Entry 8EOL (X-ray diffraction, 2.17 A resolution); this record covers chains A and B.

# Chain A (and B)
Name: Glucosamine-6-phosphate deaminase
Source organism: Shewanella denitrificans OS217
Notes: chain B of this document is another copy of the same molecule, construct and numbering; everything in this record applies to it too
Reference sequence: Q12KP2 (Q12KP2_SHEDO); residues 1-333 here = UniProt positions 1-333
Sequence (333 residues; each row starts with the number of its first residue):
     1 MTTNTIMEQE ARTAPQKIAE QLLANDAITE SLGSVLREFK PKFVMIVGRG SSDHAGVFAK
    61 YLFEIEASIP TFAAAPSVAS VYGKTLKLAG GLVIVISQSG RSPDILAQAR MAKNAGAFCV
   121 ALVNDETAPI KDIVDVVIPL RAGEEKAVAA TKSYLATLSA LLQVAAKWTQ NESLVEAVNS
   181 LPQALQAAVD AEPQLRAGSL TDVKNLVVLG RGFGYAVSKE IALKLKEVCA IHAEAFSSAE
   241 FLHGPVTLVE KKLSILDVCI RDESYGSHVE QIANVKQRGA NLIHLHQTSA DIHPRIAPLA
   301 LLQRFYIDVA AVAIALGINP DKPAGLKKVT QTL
Unresolved in the structure: 1, 49-53, 242-253, 321-333 (chain B: 1-2, 50-53, 242-252, 323-333)
What the authors report for this chain:
  - conformationally variable residues (order/disorder transition): Arg49 to Asp53, Leu242 to Leu253
  - catalytic residues: Glu227 (proposed by the authors, not directly observed)

# How chain A and chain B interact
Contacting residue pairs (58; chain A residue first):
  Lys60(A) - Ala73(B)  hydrogen bond (side chain-backbone)
  Lys60(A) - Ala75(B)
  Tyr61(A) - Ala75(B)  hydrophobic
  Tyr61(A) - Ser77(B)
  Tyr61(A) - Val78(B)  hydrophobic
  Glu64(A) - Val78(B)
  Glu64(A) - Leu86(B)
  Ile65(A) - Tyr82(B)  hydrophobic
  Ile65(A) - Lys84(B)
  Ala67(A) - Lys87(B)
  Ser68(A) - Thr85(B)  hydrogen bond (side chain-backbone)
  Ser68(A) - Leu86(B)
  Ser68(A) - Lys87(B)  hydrogen bond (backbone-backbone)
  Ile69(A) - Lys87(B)
  Pro70(A) - Phe72(B)  hydrophobic
  Pro70(A) - Lys87(B)
  Phe72(A) - Pro70(B)  hydrophobic
  Phe72(A) - Phe72(B)  hydrophobic
  Ala73(A) - Lys60(B)  hydrogen bond (backbone-side chain)
  Ala75(A) - Lys60(B)
  Ala75(A) - Tyr61(B)
  Ser77(A) - Tyr61(B)
  Ser77(A) - Arg211(B)
  Ser77(A) - Gly212(B)
  Val78(A) - Tyr61(B)  hydrophobic
  Val78(A) - Glu64(B)
  Val81(A) - Arg211(B)
  Val81(A) - Glu263(B)
  Val81(A) - Ser264(B)
  Tyr82(A) - Ile65(B)  hydrophobic
  Tyr82(A) - Arg211(B)
  Tyr82(A) - Gly212(B)
  Tyr82(A) - Phe213(B)  hydrogen bond (side chain-backbone)
  Tyr82(A) - Asp262(B)  hydrogen bond
  Tyr82(A) - Glu263(B)
  Tyr82(A) - Ser264(B)
  Lys84(A) - Ile65(B)
  Thr85(A) - Ser68(B)  hydrogen bond (backbone-side chain)
  Leu86(A) - Glu64(B)
  Leu86(A) - Ser68(B)
  Lys87(A) - Ser68(B)  hydrogen bond (backbone-backbone)
  Lys87(A) - Pro70(B)
  Leu88(A) - Pro70(B)  hydrophobic
  Asn205(A) - Asn205(B)
  Asn205(A) - His232(B)
  Arg211(A) - Ser77(B)
  Arg211(A) - Val81(B)
  Arg211(A) - Tyr82(B)
  Gly212(A) - Tyr82(B)
  Phe213(A) - Tyr82(B)  hydrogen bond (backbone-side chain)
  Lys226(A) - Phe236(B)
  Asp262(A) - Tyr82(B)  hydrogen bond
  Glu263(A) - Val81(B)
  Glu263(A) - Tyr82(B)
  Ser264(A) - Val81(B)
  Ser264(A) - Tyr82(B)
  Ser267(A) - Val81(B)
  Arg295(A) - Tyr82(B)
Other interface residues (no listed pair), chain A (35 interface residues in all): Lys42, Phe43, Ala74, Ser80, Phe236
Other interface residues (no listed pair), chain B (39 interface residues in all): Lys42, Phe43, Ala67, Ile69, Thr71, Ala74, Ser80, Leu88, Lys204, Lys226, Glu234, Ser267, Arg295

# In short
The interface between chain A and chain B involves 35 residues on one side and 39 on the other, with 10
hydrogen bonds. Polar pairs include Lys60(A)-Ala73(B), Ser68(A)-Thr85(B) and Tyr82(A)-Phe213(B). From the
paper: the catalytic residue Glu227(A); conformational variability at Arg49(A) and Leu242(A).
Both chains are Glucosamine-6-phosphate deaminase (Shewanella denitrificans OS217). Entry 8EOL (Crystal
structure of nagb-II phosphosugar isomerase from shewanella denitrificans OS217 at 2.17 A resolution) was
determined by X-ray diffraction, deposited together with 8EYM.
